Entry 6IOT (X-ray diffraction, 2.70 A resolution); this record covers chains A and D.

[Chain A (and D)]
Protein: Methyl-accepting chemotaxis protein
From: Vibrio cholerae
Notes: chain D of this document is another copy of the same molecule, construct and numbering; everything in this record applies to it too
UniProt: A0A0H6VSA0 (A0A0H6VSA0_VIBCL); residues 30-274 here correspond to UniProt positions 76-320 (UniProt number = residue number + 46)
Sequence (256 residues; numbered 25 to 280; the number before each row is that of its first residue):
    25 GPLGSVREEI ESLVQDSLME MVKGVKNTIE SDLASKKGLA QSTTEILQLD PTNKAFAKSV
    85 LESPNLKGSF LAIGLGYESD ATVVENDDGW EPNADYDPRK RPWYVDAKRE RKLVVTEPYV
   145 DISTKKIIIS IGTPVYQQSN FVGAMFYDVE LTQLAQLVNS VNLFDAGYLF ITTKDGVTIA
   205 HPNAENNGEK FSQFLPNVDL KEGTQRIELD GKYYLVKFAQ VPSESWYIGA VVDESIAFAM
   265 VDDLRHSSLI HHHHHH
Disordered / not traced: 25-27, 266-280 (chain D: 266-280)
Differences from the reference sequence: expression tag (25-29, 275-280)
Bound ions: Ca2+ site 1: Glu-109, Asp-111; Ca2+ site 2: Asp-189 (shared with 3 residues of chain B)
Small-molecule neighbours: arginine (ARG): Ala-96, Asp-111, Trp-114, Tyr-120, Arg-125, Trp-127, Tyr-143, Asp-145, Ile-146, Ser-147, Thr-148, Ile-152, Ser-154, Phe-170, Asp-172
Reported in the primary citation:
  - Ca2+ coordination: Glu-109, Asp-111, Trp-114, Glu-115
  - binding site for arginine: Asp-111, Trp-114, Tyr-120, Arg-125, Trp-127, Tyr-143, Asp-145, Phe-170, Asp-172
  - specificity-determining residues: Trp-114 (proposed by the authors, not directly observed)

[How chain A and chain D interact]
Residue-residue contacts (24; chain A residue first):
  Ser-59(A) with Ser-59(D)
  Gly-62(A) with Asn-89(D)
  Leu-63(A) with Ser-66(D)
  Gln-65(A) with Asn-89(D)
  Ser-66(A) with Leu-63(D); Asn-89(D), hydrogen bond; Leu-90(D)
  Glu-69(A) with Ser-87(D), hydrogen bond; Pro-88(D); Asn-89(D), hydrogen bond (side chain-backbone)
  Ile-70(A) with Ile-70(D), hydrophobic; Val-84(D), hydrophobic
  Leu-73(A) with Ser-83(D)
  Phe-80(A) with Phe-80(D), hydrophobic
  Ser-83(A) with Leu-73(D)
  Val-84(A) with Ile-70(D), hydrophobic; Leu-73(D), hydrophobic
  Ser-87(A) with Glu-69(D)
  Pro-88(A) with Glu-69(D)
  Asn-89(A) with Gly-62(D), hydrogen bond (side chain-backbone); Gln-65(D); Ser-66(D), hydrogen bond; Glu-69(D), hydrogen bond (backbone-side chain)
  Leu-90(A) with Ser-66(D)

[Overview]
Chain A and chain D each contribute 15 residues to their interface, with 6 hydrogen bonds. Among the polar
pairs are Ser-66(A)/Asn-89(D), Glu-69(A)/Ser-87(D) and Glu-69(A)/Asn-89(D). Bound to chain A: arginine. The
paper reports a binding site for arginine at Asp-111(A), Trp-114(A) and Tyr-120(A) among others; Ca2+
coordination by Glu-109(A), Asp-111(A) and Trp-114(A) among others.
Both chains are Methyl-accepting chemotaxis protein (Vibrio cholerae). Entry 6IOT (The ligand binding domain
of Mlp24 with arginine) was determined by X-ray diffraction (same publication as 6IOP, 6IOR, 6IOQ, 6IOS and
6IOU).
